Entry 3IVK (X-ray diffraction, 3.10 A resolution); this record covers chains L and H of the 3 polymer chains in the assembly.

== Chain L ==
Protein: Fab light chain
Organism: Mus musculus
Notes: antibody fragment or engineered binder
Chain sequence (213 residues; numbered 1 to 213; the number before each row is that of its first residue):
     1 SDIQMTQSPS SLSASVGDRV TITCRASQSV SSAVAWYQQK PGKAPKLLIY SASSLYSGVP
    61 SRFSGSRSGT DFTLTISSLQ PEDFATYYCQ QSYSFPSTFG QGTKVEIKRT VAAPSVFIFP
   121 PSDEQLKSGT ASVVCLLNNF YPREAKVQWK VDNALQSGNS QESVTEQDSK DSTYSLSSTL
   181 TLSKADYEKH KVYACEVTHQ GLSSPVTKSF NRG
Disulfide bonds: C24-C89, C135-C195
Ion coordination: Cd2+: D2 (shared with D65(H) of chain H); Mg2+: D186 (shared with 1 residue of chain B)

== Chain H ==
Protein: Fab heavy chain
Organism: Mus musculus
Notes: antibody fragment or engineered binder
Chain sequence (224 residues; numbered 3 to 226; the number before each row is that of its first residue):
     3 SEVQLVESGG GLVQPGGSLR LSCAASGFYI SYSSIHWVRQ APGKGLEWVA SISPYSGSTY
    63 YADSVKGRFT ISADTSKNTA YLQMNSLRAE DTAVYYCARQ GYRRRSGRGF DYWGQGTLVT
   123 VSSASTKGPS VFPLAPSSKS TSGGTAALGC LVKDYFPEPV TVSWNSGALT SGVHTFPAVL
   183 QSSGLYSLSS VVTVPSSSLG TQTYICNVNH KPSNTKVDKK VEPK
Disulfide bonds: C25-C99, C152-C208
Ion coordination: Cd2+: D65 (shared with D2(L) of chain L)

== Chain L / chain H interface ==
Residue-residue contacts - 75 pairs, chain L then chain H:
  D2(L) with D65(H)
  Y37(L) with G111(H); F112(H), hydrogen bond (side chain-backbone)
  Q39(L) with Q42(H), hydrogen bond; L48(H); Y98(H), hydrogen bond
  A44(L) with W115(H), hydrophobic; G116(H)
  P45(L) with L48(H), hydrophobic; W115(H)
  L47(L) with G111(H); F112(H); D113(H)
  Y50(L) with R107(H), hydrogen bond (side chain-backbone); S108(H); G109(H)
  S51(L) with G109(H)
  Y56(L) with R107(H), hydrogen bond; D113(H)
  Y88(L) with Q42(H), hydrogen bond; G47(H); L48(H), hydrophobic
  Q90(L) with F112(H)
  S92(L) with R110(H), hydrogen bond (backbone-side chain)
  Y93(L) with R110(H)
  F95(L) with W50(H), hydrophobic; S53(H); Y62(H), hydrophobic
  P96(L) with W50(H), hydrophobic; Y63(H)
  S97(L) with W50(H)
  F99(L) with V40(H), hydrophobic; L48(H); W50(H), hydrophobic
  F117(L) with K141(H); S142(H); T143(H); S144(H); A149(H), hydrophobic
  I118(L) with K141(H), hydrogen bond (backbone-backbone)
  F119(L) with L136(H); A137(H); S142(H); A149(H); L150(H), hydrophobic
  P120(L) with K226(H)
  S122(L) with F134(H); P135(H)
  E124(L) with V133(H); F134(H); P135(H)
  Q125(L) with F134(H)
  T130(L) with K155(H)
  S132(L) with L153(H)
  L136(L) with F178(H), hydrophobic; V193(H), hydrophobic
  N138(L) with H176(H), hydrogen bond; T195(H)
  N139(L) with H176(H), hydrogen bond
  Q161(L) with V181(H); L182(H); Q183(H)
  S163(L) with F178(H); P179(H), hydrogen bond (side chain-backbone); V181(H)
  V164(L) with P179(H)
  T165(L) with F178(H)
  S175(L) with H176(H), hydrogen bond; F178(H)
  L176(L) with F178(H), hydrophobic
  S177(L) with F178(H)
  K208(L) with K141(H); T143(H)
  S209(L) with K141(H), hydrogen bond (backbone-side chain)
  F210(L) with K141(H)
Also at the interface, not in a pair above, chain L (47 interface residues in all): A33, A35, K43, S57, Q101, V134, E162, D168
Also at the interface, not in a pair above, chain H (47 interface residues in all): H38, K46, A64, P138, S191, K221

== Summary ==
Chain L and chain H each contribute 47 residues to their interface; the contacts include 13 hydrogen bonds.
Polar contacts include Y37(L)-F112(H), Q39(L)-Q42(H) and Q39(L)-Y98(H). The Cd2+ site is built by D65(H) and
D2(L).
Chain L is Fab light chain and chain H is Fab heavy chain, both from Mus musculus; the structure, Crystal
Structure of the Catalytic Core of an RNA Polymerase Ribozyme Complexed with an Antigen Binding ..., was
determined by X-ray diffraction, deposited together with 3HHN.
